7AI6 - chains A and B of the 4 polymer chains in the assembly; structure by electron microscopy, 6.90 A resolution (low resolution: residue-level contacts below are approximate; hydrogen-bond / salt-bridge calls are withheld).

== Chain A (and B) ==
Protein: DNA mismatch repair protein MutS
Organism: Escherichia coli (strain K12)
Notes: chain B of this document is another copy of the same molecule, construct and numbering; everything in this record applies to it too
Reference sequence: P23909 (MUTS_ECOLI); residue numbers follow UniProt; this construct covers 1-853
Amino-acid sequence (853 residues; row label = number of the first residue in the row):
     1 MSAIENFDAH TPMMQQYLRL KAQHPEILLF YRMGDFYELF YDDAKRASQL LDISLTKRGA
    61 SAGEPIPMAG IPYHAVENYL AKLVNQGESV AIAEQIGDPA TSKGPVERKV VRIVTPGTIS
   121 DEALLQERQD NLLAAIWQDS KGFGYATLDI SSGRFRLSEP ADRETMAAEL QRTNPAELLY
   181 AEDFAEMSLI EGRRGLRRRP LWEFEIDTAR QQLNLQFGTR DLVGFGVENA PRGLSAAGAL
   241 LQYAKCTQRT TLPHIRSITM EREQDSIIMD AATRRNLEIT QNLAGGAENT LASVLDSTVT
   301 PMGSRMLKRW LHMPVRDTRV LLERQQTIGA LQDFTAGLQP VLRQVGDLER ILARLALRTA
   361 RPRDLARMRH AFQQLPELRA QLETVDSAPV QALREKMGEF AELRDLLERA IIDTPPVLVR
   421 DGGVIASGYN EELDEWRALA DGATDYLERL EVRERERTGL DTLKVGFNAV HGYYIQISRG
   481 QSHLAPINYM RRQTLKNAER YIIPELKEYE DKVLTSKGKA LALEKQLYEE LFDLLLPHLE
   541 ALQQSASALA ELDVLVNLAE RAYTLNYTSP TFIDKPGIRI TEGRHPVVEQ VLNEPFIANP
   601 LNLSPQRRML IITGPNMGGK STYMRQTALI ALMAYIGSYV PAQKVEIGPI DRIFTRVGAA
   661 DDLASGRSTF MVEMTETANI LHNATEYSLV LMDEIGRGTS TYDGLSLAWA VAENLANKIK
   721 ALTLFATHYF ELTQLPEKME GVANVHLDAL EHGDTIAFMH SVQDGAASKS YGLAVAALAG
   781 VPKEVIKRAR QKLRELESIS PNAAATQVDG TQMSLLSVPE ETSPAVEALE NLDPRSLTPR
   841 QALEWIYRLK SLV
Unresolved in the structure: 1, 659-669, 801-853 (chain B: 1, 659-668, 801-853)
Sequence notes: engineered mutation Ala93 (Cys in P23909), Ser235 (Cys in P23909), Ala239 (Cys in P23909), Cys246 (Asp in P23909), Ser297 (Cys in P23909), Ser569 (Cys in P23909), Val711 (Cys in P23909), Arg835 (Asp in P23909)
Ligand contacts: ADP (adenosine-5'-diphosphate): Val588, Leu592, Phe596, Ile597, Asn599, Pro615, Asn616, Met617, Gly618, Gly619, Lys620, Ser621, Thr622, His760
Swiss-Prot annotation at these positions:
  - binding site (ATP): Gly614 to Ser621

== Chain A / chain B interface ==
Pairs across the interface (93; chain A residue first):
  Val470(A) - Lys496(B)
  His471(A) - Thr494(B)
  His471(A) - Leu495(B)
  His471(A) - Lys496(B)
  Arg479(A) - Arg492(B)
  Arg491(A) - Arg491(B)
  Arg492(A) - Arg479(B)
  Arg492(A) - Thr494(B)
  Arg492(A) - Glu499(B)
  Gln493(A) - Thr494(B)
  Thr494(A) - Arg491(B)
  Thr494(A) - Arg492(B)
  Thr494(A) - Gln493(B)
  Thr494(A) - Thr494(B)
  Leu495(A) - Arg492(B)
  Lys496(A) - Val470(B)
  Lys496(A) - Arg492(B)
  Asn616(A) - Gly698(B)
  Met617(A) - Thr669(B)
  Met617(A) - Met671(B)
  Met671(A) - Met617(B)
  Met671(A) - Val775(B)
  Met674(A) - Ala776(B)
  Met674(A) - Ala779(B)
  Met674(A) - Val781(B)
  Thr675(A) - Ala779(B)
  Ala678(A) - Ala779(B)
  Ala678(A) - Val781(B)
  His682(A) - Gly780(B)
  His682(A) - Pro782(B)
  Glu694(A) - Gly698(B)
  Gly696(A) - Arg697(B)
  Arg697(A) - Asn616(B)
  Arg697(A) - Arg697(B)
  Gly698(A) - Arg697(B)
  Gly698(A) - His728(B)
  Thr699(A) - Tyr771(B)
  Thr699(A) - Gly772(B)
  Ser700(A) - His728(B)
  Ser700(A) - Lys769(B)
  Thr701(A) - Phe730(B)
  Thr701(A) - Glu731(B)
  Tyr702(A) - Leu793(B)
  Tyr702(A) - Glu797(B)
  Asp703(A) - Ser770(B)
  Asp703(A) - Tyr771(B)
  Asp703(A) - Gly772(B)
  Asp703(A) - Leu773(B)
  Ser706(A) - Ala789(B)
  Ser706(A) - Leu793(B)
  Leu707(A) - Gly772(B)
  Leu707(A) - Leu773(B)
  Leu707(A) - Ala789(B)
  Trp709(A) - Lys792(B)
  Ala710(A) - Val785(B)
  Ala710(A) - Arg788(B)
  Ala710(A) - Ala789(B)
  Asn714(A) - Val785(B)
  His728(A) - Gly698(B)
  His728(A) - Thr699(B)
  His728(A) - Ser700(B)
  Tyr729(A) - Thr701(B)
  Phe730(A) - Thr701(B)
  Glu731(A) - Thr701(B)
  Glu731(A) - Tyr702(B)
  Ser770(A) - Ser700(B)
  Ser770(A) - Asp703(B)
  Tyr771(A) - Thr699(B)
  Tyr771(A) - Asp703(B)
  Gly772(A) - Thr699(B)
  Gly772(A) - Asp703(B)
  Gly772(A) - Leu707(B)
  Leu773(A) - Asp703(B)
  Val775(A) - Phe670(B)
  Val775(A) - Met671(B)
  Val775(A) - Met674(B)
  Ala776(A) - Leu707(B)
  Leu778(A) - Met671(B)
  Ala779(A) - Met674(B)
  Ala779(A) - Ala678(B)
  Gly780(A) - His682(B)
  Pro782(A) - His682(B)
  Val785(A) - Ala710(B)
  Val785(A) - Asn714(B)
  Arg788(A) - Glu713(B)
  Ala789(A) - Ser706(B)
  Lys792(A) - Trp709(B)
  Leu793(A) - Tyr702(B)
  Leu793(A) - Asp703(B)
  Leu793(A) - Ser706(B)
  Leu796(A) - Tyr702(B)
  Leu796(A) - Leu705(B)
  Glu797(A) - Tyr702(B)
Other interface residues (no listed pair), chain A (56 interface residues in all): Glu499, Leu681, Val711, Glu713, Val781
Other interface residues (no listed pair), chain B (57 interface residues in all): His471, Ser482, Pro615, Thr675, Val711, Leu796

== Summary ==
The interface between chain A and chain B involves 56 residues on one side and 57 on the other. Chain A binds
ADP. UniProt lists 8 ATP-binding residues on chain A.
Both chains are DNA mismatch repair protein MutS (Escherichia coli (strain K12)). Entry 7AI6 (MutS in mismatch
bound state) was determined by electron microscopy together with 7AI5, 7AI7, 7AIB and 7AIC from the same
study.
